PDB entry 7MKI | electron microscopy, 3.50 A resolution | chains G and I of the 8 polymer chains in the assembly

[Chain G]
Name: DNA-directed RNA polymerase subunit alpha
Source organism: Escherichia coli
Notes: EC 2.7.7.6
Reference sequence: A0A073G207 (A0A073G207_ECOLX); residues 1-329 here = UniProt positions 1-329
Amino-acid sequence (329 residues; numbered 1 to 329; the number before each row is that of its first residue):
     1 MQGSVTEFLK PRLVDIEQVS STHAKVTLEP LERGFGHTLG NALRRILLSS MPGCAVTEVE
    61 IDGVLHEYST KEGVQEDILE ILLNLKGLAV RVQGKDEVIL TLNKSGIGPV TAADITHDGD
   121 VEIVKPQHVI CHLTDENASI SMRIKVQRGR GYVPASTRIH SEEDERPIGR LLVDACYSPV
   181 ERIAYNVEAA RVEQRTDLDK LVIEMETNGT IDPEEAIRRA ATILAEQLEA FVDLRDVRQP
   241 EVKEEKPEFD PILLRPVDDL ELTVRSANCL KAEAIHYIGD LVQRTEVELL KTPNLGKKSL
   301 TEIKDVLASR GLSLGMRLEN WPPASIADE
Unresolved in the structure: 1-4, 238-329

[Chain I]
Name: DNA-directed RNA polymerase subunit beta
Source organism: Escherichia coli
Notes: EC 2.7.7.6
Reference sequence: P0A8V4 (RPOB_ECO57); numbering as in UniProt (aligned over 1-1342)
Amino-acid sequence (1342 residues; each row starts with the number of its first residue):
     1 MVYSYTEKKR IRKDFGKRPQ VLDVPYLLSI QLDSFQKFIE QDPEGQYGLE AAFRSVFPIQ
    61 SYSGNSELQY VSYRLGEPVF DVQECQIRGV TYSAPLRVKL RLVIYEREAP EGTVKDIKEQ
   121 EVYMGEIPLM TDNGTFVING TERVIVSQLH RSPGVFFDSD KGKTHSSGKV LYNARIIPYR
   181 GSWLDFEFDP KDNLFVRIDR RRKLPATIIL RALNYTTEQI LDLFFEKVIF EIRDNKLQME
   241 LVPERLRGET ASFDIEANGK VYVEKGRRIT ARHIRQLEKD DVKLIEVPVE YIAGKVVAKD
   301 YIDESTGELI CAANMELSLD LLAKLSQSGH KRIETLFTND LDHGPYISET LRVDPTNDRL
   361 SALVEIYRMM RPGEPPTREA AESLFENLFF SEDRYDLSAV GRMKFNRSLL REEIEGSGIL
   421 SKDDIIDVMK KLIDIRNGKG EVDDIDHLGN RRIRSVGEMA ENQFRVGLVR VERAVKERLS
   481 LGDLDTLMPQ DMINAKPISA AVKEFFGSSQ LSQFMDQNNP LSEITHKRRI SALGPGGLTR
   541 ERAGFEVRDV HPTHYGRVCP IETPEGPNIG LINSLSVYAQ TNEYGFLETP YRKVTDGVVT
   601 DEIHYLSAIE EGNYVIAQAN SNLDEEGHFV EDLVTCRSKG ESSLFSRDQV DYMDVSTQQV
   661 VSVGASLIPF LEHDDANRAL MGANMQRQAV PTLRADKPLV GTGMERAVAV DSGVTAVAKR
   721 GGVVQYVDAS RIVIKVNEDE MYPGEAGIDI YNLTKYTRSN QNTCINQMPC VSLGEPVERG
   781 DVLADGPSTD LGELALGQNM RVAFMPWNGY NFEDSILVSE RVVQEDRFTT IHIQELACVS
   841 RDTKLGPEEI TADIPNVGEA ALSKLDESGI VYIGAEVTGG DILVGKVTPK GETQLTPEEK
   901 LLRAIFGEKA SDVKDSSLRV PNGVSGTVID VQVFTRDGVE KDKRALEIEE MQLKQAKKDL
   961 SEELQILEAG LFSRIRAVLV AGGVEAEKLD KLPRDRWLEL GLTDEEKQNQ LEQLAEQYDE
  1021 LKHEFEKKLE AKRRKITQGD DLAPGVLKIV KVYLAVKRRI QPGDKMAGRH GNKGVISKIN
  1081 PIEDMPYDEN GTPVDIVLNP LGVPSRMNIG QILETHLGMA AKGIGDKINA MLKQQQEVAK
  1141 LREFIQRAYD LGADVRQKVD LSTFSDEEVM RLAENLRKGM PIATPVFDGA KEAEIKELLK
  1201 LGDLPTSGQI RLYDGRTGEQ FERPVTVGYM YMLKLNHLVD DKMHARSTGS YSLVTQQPLG
  1261 GKAQFGGQRF GEMEVWALEA YGAAYTLQEM LTVKSDDVNG RTKMYKNIVD GNHQMEPGMP
  1321 ESFNVLLKEI RSLGINIELE DE
Unresolved in the structure: 1, 1342
Curated features (UniProtKB/Swiss-Prot):
  - modified residue (N6-acetyllysine): Lys1022, Lys1200
Residues lining bound ligands:
  - chapso (1N7), molecule 1: Gln46, Tyr47, Tyr179, Asp396, Ser398, Ala399, Val400, Arg452, Glu458, Glu461, Glu583, Tyr584
  - chapso (1N7), molecule 2: Gln725, Tyr726, Glu962, Gln965, Ile966, Ala969

[Chain G / chain I interface]
Contacting residue pairs (60; chain G residue first):
  Asn41(G) with Gly1215(I); Arg1216(I); Gly1218(I)
  Arg44(G) with Glu1083(I); Tyr1087(I); Gly1091(I)
  Arg45(G) with Glu1083(I), salt bridge; Asp1084(I), salt bridge; Gly1215(I); Arg1216(I)
  Leu48(G) with Glu1083(I)
  Ser49(G) with Glu1083(I), hydrogen bond
  Leu65(G) with Ile873(I)
  His66(G) with Ile873(I); Gly874(I); Thr927(I); Val928(I)
  Glu67(G) with Lys1057(I), salt bridge
  Tyr68(G) with Tyr756(I); Thr927(I); Ile929(I), hydrophobic; Ala1055(I), hydrophobic; Lys1057(I)
  Thr70(G) with Ala729(I)
  Lys71(G) with Asp728(I)
  Glu72(G) with Lys958(I), salt bridge
  Gly73(G) with Asp728(I), hydrogen bond (backbone-side chain)
  Val74(G) with Asp728(I); Ala729(I), hydrogen bond (backbone-backbone)
  Gln75(G) with Val727(I); Ala729(I); Val771(I)
  Glu76(G) with Ala729(I)
  Asp77(G) with Ala729(I); Lys755(I), salt bridge; Tyr756(I), hydrogen bond; Asn766(I)
  Leu79(G) with Ile831(I), hydrophobic; Lys1057(I)
  Leu83(G) with Leu693(I), hydrophobic; Arg694(I)
  Lys86(G) with Gln824(I); Asp826(I)
  Thr134(G) with Tyr726(I); Val727(I), hydrogen bond (side chain-backbone); Leu773(I)
  Tyr152(G) with Gln824(I)
  Ile159(G) with Glu876(I)
  Glu162(G) with Lys864(I), salt bridge
  Glu165(G) with Glu876(I)
  Ile168(G) with Ile873(I)
  Asp174(G) with Asp826(I); Arg1059(I), salt bridge
  Cys176(G) with Gln824(I)
  Glu181(G) with Arg821(I), hydrogen bond (backbone-side chain)
  Arg182(G) with Asn1090(I), hydrogen bond (side chain-backbone)
  Ile183(G) with Gly1091(I)
  Ala184(G) with Asn1090(I)
  Tyr185(G) with Tyr1087(I), hydrogen bond; Gly1218(I)
Also at the interface, not in a pair above, chain G (39 interface residues in all): Ser69, Glu80, Asp135, Ala155, Ser156, Arg170
Also at the interface, not in a pair above, chain I (41 interface residues in all): Ser730, Met768, Pro769, Val823, Thr1092, Pro1093, Thr1217

[Summary]
39 residues of chain G and 41 residues of chain I are in contact, with 8 hydrogen bonds and 7 salt bridges.
Polar contacts include Arg45(G)-Glu1083(I), Arg45(G)-Asp1084(I) and Glu67(G)-Lys1057(I). Bound to chain I:
chapso.
Here chain G is DNA-directed RNA polymerase subunit alpha and chain I is DNA-directed RNA polymerase subunit
beta, both from Escherichia coli. Entry 7MKI (Cryo-EM structure of Escherichia coli RNA polymerase bound to
lambda PR (-5G to C) promoter DNA) was determined by electron microscopy together with 7MKD, 7MKE and 7MKJ
from the same study.
